PDB entry 8GUN | X-ray diffraction, 2.30 A resolution | chain A

[Chain A]
Protein: Type VII secretion system protein EssD
From: Staphylococcus aureus (strain NCTC 8325 / PS 47)
Reference sequence: Q2G179 (ESSD_STAA8); residue numbers follow UniProt; this construct covers 440-614
Chain sequence (175 residues; numbered 440 to 614; the number before each row is that of its first residue):
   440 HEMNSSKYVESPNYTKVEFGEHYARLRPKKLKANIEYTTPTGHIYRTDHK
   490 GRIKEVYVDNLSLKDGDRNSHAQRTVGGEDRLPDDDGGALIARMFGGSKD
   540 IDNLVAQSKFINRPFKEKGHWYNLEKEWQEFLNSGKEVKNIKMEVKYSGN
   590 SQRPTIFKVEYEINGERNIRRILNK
Unresolved in the structure: 440-443, 504-508
Construct notes: engineered mutation Ala528 (His in Q2G179)
Metal / ion sites: Mg2+ near Asn551 (its only coordinating residue here)
From the paper describing this entry:
  - Mg2+ coordination: Asn551
  - contacts within the chain: Asp525-Arg552 (hydrogen bond), Phe549-Phe554 (hydrophobic contact)

[Summary]
From the paper: Mg2+ coordination by Asn551; contacts within the chain involving Asp525, Arg552 and Phe554
among others.
Chain A is Type VII secretion system protein EssD (Staphylococcus aureus (strain NCTC 8325 / PS 47)); the
structure, Crystal structure of mutant H528A of EsaD from Staphylococcus aureus, was determined by X-ray
diffraction (same publication as 8GUO and 8GUP).
